6F9E - chains K and L of the 12 polymer chains in the assembly; structure by electron microscopy, 13.30 A resolution (very low resolution: no residue pairs are listed; an interface is given only as per-side residue counts).

[Chain K]
Protein: Glycoprotein
Organism: Rift valley fever virus
Reference sequence: A2T085 (A2T085_RVFV); residue numbers follow UniProt; this construct covers 154-469
Sequence (316 residues; each row starts with the number of its first residue):
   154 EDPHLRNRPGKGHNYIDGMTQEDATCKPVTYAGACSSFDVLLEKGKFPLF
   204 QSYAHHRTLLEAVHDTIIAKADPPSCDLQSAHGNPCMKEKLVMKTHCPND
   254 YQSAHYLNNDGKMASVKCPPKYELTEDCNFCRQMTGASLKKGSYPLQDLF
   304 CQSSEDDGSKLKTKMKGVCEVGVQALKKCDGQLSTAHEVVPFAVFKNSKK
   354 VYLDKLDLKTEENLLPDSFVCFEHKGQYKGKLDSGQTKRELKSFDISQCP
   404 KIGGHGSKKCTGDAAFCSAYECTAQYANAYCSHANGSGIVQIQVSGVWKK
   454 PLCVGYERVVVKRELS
Unresolved in the structure: 288-289, 380-392
What the authors report for this chain:
  - post-translational modification sites: Asn438 (proposed by the authors, not directly observed)

[Chain L]
Protein: Glycoprotein
Organism: Rift valley fever virus
Reference sequence: A2T072 (A2T072_RVFV); residues 691-1118 here = UniProt positions 691-1118
Sequence (431 residues; each row starts with the number of its first residue):
   688 DPGCSELIQASSRITTCSTEGVNTKCRLSGTALIRAGSVGAEACLMLKGV
   738 KEDQTKFLKIKTVSSELSCREGQSYWTGSFSPKCLSSRRCHLVGECHVNR
   788 CLSWRDNETSAEFSFVGESTTMRENKCFEQCGGWGCGCFNVNPSCLFVHT
   838 YLQSVRKEALRVFNCIDWVHKLTLEITDFDGSVSTIDLGASSSRFTNWGS
   888 VSLSLDAEGISGSNSFSFIESPGKGYAIVDEPFSEIPRQGFLGEIRCNSE
   938 SSVLSAHESCLRAPNLISYKPMIDQLECTTNLIDPFVVFERGSLPQTRND
   988 KTFAASKGNRGVQAFSKGSVQADLTLMFDNFEVDFVGAAVSCDAAFLNLT
  1038 GCYSCNAGARVCLSITSTGTGSLSAHNKDGSLHIVLPSENGTKDQCQILH
  1088 FTVPEVEEEFMYSCDGDERPLLVKGTLIAID
Construct notes: expression tag (688-690)
What the authors report for this chain:
  - post-translational modification sites: Asn794, Asn1035 (proposed by the authors, not directly observed)

[How chain K and chain L interact]
At this resolution (13 A) residue pairs are not listed: 24 residues of chain K and 23 of chain L lie at the interface.

[Summary]
Chain K and chain L form an interface of 24 and 23 residues respectively. From the paper: modification sites
Asn438(K) and Asn794(L) among others.
Chain K is Glycoprotein and chain L is Glycoprotein, both from Rift valley fever virus; the structure, Model
of the Rift Valley fever virus glycoprotein hexamer type 3, was determined by electron microscopy, deposited
together with 6F8P, 6F9B, 6F9C, 6F9D and 6F9F.
